Entry 6S69 (X-ray diffraction, 2.15 A resolution); this record covers chain A.

Chain A:
Protein: Transcriptional enhancer factor TEF-4
Organism: Homo sapiens
Reference sequence: Q15562 (TEAD2_HUMAN); numbering as in UniProt (aligned over 217-447)
Sequence (240 residues; row label = number of the first residue in the row):
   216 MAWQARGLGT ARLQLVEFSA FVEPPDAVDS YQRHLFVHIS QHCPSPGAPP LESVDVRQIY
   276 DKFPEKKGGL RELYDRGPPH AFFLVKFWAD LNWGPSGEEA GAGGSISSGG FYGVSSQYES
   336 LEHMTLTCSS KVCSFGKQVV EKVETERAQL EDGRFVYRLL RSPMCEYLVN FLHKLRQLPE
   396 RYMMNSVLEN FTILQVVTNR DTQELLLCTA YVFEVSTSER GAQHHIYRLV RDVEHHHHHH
Unresolved in the structure: 216-221, 240-247, 257-265, 309-324, 447-455
Construct notes: initiating methionine (216); expression tag (448-455)
From the paper describing this entry:
  - binding site for the ligand KX5: Ser-349, Lys-352, Tyr-382
  - conformationally variable residues (side-chain flip): Tyr-382

In short:
The paper reports a binding site for the ligand KX5 at Ser-349, Lys-352 and Tyr-382; conformational
variability at Tyr-382.
Chain A is Transcriptional enhancer factor TEF-4 (Homo sapiens); the structure, Crystal structure of hTEAD2 in
complex with a trisubstituted pyrazole inhibitor, was determined by X-ray diffraction, deposited together with
6S60, 6S64, 6S66 and 6S6J.
